Entry 8K6K (electron microscopy, 2.40 A resolution); this record covers chains A and B of the 3 polymer chains in the assembly.

== Chain A ==
Name: Fructose dehydrogenase (N1146A) large subunit
From: Gluconobacter japonicus
Notes: EC 1.1.99.11; engineered mutation(s): N1146A
Sequence (544 residues; each row starts with the number of its first residue):
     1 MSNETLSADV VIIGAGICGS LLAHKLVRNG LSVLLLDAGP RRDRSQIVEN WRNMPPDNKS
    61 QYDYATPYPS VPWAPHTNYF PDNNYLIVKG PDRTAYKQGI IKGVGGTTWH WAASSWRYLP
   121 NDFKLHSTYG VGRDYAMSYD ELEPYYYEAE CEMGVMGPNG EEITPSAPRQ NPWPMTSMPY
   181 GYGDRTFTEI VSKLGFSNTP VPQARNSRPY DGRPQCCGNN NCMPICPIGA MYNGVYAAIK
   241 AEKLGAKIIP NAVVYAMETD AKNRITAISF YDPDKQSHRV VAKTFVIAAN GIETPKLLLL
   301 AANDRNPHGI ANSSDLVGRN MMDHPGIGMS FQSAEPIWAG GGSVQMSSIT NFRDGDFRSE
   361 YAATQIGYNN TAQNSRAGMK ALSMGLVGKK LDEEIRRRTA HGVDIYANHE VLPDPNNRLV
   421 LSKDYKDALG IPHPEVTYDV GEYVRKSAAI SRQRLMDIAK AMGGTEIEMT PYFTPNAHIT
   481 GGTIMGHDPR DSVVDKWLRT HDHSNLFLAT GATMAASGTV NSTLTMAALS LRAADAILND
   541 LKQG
Disordered / not traced: 1-3, 543-544

== Chain B ==
Name: Fructose dehydrogenase small subunit
From: Gluconobacter japonicus
UniProtKB: M1VB40 (FDHS_GLUJA); numbering as in UniProt (aligned over 1-183)
Sequence (183 residues; row label = number of the first residue in the row):
     1 MEKIADSGPV QIFLSRRKLL AFSGASLTVA AIGAPSKGST QDVVASNRDS ISDFMQLSAF
    61 ATGHKNLDLN IGSALLLAFE AQKHDFSTQI KALREHITKN NYQDVEALDA AMKDDPLHPT
   121 LIQIIRAWYS GVIEDETNAK VYAFEKALMY QPSRDVVVIP TYAHNGPNYW VSEPASVDVM
   181 PAF
Disordered / not traced: 1-47

== Interface between chain A and chain B ==
Residue-residue contacts (103):
  Val48(A) - Thr161(B)
  Trp51(A) - Phe144(B)  hydrophobic
  Trp51(A) - Pro160(B)  hydrophobic
  Trp51(A) - Thr161(B)
  Arg52(A) - Phe144(B)
  Arg52(A) - Thr161(B)  hydrogen bond
  Arg52(A) - Tyr162(B)
  Asn53(A) - Val141(B)  hydrogen bond (side chain-backbone)
  Met54(A) - Val141(B)
  Pro55(A) - Glu136(B)
  Pro55(A) - Thr137(B)
  Pro55(A) - Ala139(B)
  Pro55(A) - Val141(B)  hydrophobic
  Pro56(A) - Ser130(B)
  Pro56(A) - Val132(B)
  Pro56(A) - Met149(B)  hydrophobic
  Asn58(A) - Thr137(B)
  Lys59(A) - Phe144(B)
  Lys59(A) - Tyr150(B)
  Pro81(A) - Thr137(B)
  Met178(A) - Trp170(B)  hydrophobic
  Pro179(A) - Asn168(B)
  Pro179(A) - Trp170(B)  hydrogen bond (backbone-side chain)
  Pro179(A) - Val171(B)  hydrophobic
  Tyr180(A) - Trp170(B)
  Gly181(A) - Trp170(B)
  Tyr182(A) - Glu173(B)
  Tyr182(A) - Pro174(B)
  Arg185(A) - Trp170(B)  hydrogen bond (side chain-backbone)
  Arg185(A) - Val171(B)
  Arg185(A) - Ser172(B)
  Arg185(A) - Glu173(B)  salt bridge
  Gln215(A) - Pro167(B)
  Gln215(A) - Asn168(B)
  Cys216(A) - Pro167(B)
  Cys216(A) - Trp170(B)
  Cys217(A) - Ala163(B)  hydrophobic
  Cys217(A) - Gly166(B)
  Cys217(A) - Pro167(B)  hydrophobic
  Cys217(A) - Tyr169(B)
  Cys217(A) - Trp170(B)
  Gly218(A) - Val158(B)
  Gly218(A) - Tyr169(B)
  Gly218(A) - Trp170(B)
  Asn219(A) - Pro160(B)
  Asn219(A) - Thr161(B)
  Asn219(A) - Tyr162(B)
  Asn219(A) - Ala163(B)  hydrogen bond (side chain-backbone)
  Asn220(A) - Val158(B)
  Asn221(A) - Pro160(B)
  Asn221(A) - Thr161(B)
  Pro227(A) - Thr161(B)
  Pro336(A) - Val177(B)  hydrophobic
  Trp338(A) - Val156(B)  hydrophobic
  Trp338(A) - Val157(B)  hydrophobic
  Trp338(A) - Pro174(B)
  Trp338(A) - Ala175(B)
  Trp338(A) - Val177(B)  hydrophobic
  Ala339(A) - Val157(B)
  Gly340(A) - Val158(B)
  Gly340(A) - Tyr169(B)
  Gly341(A) - Trp170(B)
  Gly342(A) - Trp170(B)
  Ala372(A) - Val157(B)  hydrophobic
  Ala372(A) - Val158(B)
  Asn374(A) - Tyr150(B)
  Asn374(A) - Val157(B)
  Asn374(A) - Val158(B)  hydrogen bond (side chain-backbone)
  Ser375(A) - Met149(B)
  Ser375(A) - Tyr150(B)  hydrogen bond
  Gly378(A) - Met149(B)
  Met379(A) - Ser130(B)
  Leu382(A) - Arg126(B)
  Leu382(A) - Tyr129(B)  hydrophobic
  Leu382(A) - Ser130(B)
  Val387(A) - Val105(B)  hydrophobic
  Val387(A) - Glu106(B)
  Val387(A) - Asp109(B)
  Val387(A) - Ile125(B)  hydrophobic
  Gly388(A) - Val105(B)
  Gly388(A) - Glu106(B)
  Lys389(A) - Glu106(B)  hydrogen bond (backbone-side chain)
  Leu391(A) - Ile125(B)  hydrophobic
  Leu391(A) - Tyr129(B)
  Asp392(A) - His64(B)  salt bridge
  Asp392(A) - Tyr129(B)  hydrogen bond
  Asp392(A) - Pro152(B)
  Asp392(A) - Met180(B)
  Glu393(A) - Met180(B)
  Ile395(A) - Tyr129(B)  hydrophobic
  Ile395(A) - Met149(B)
  Ile395(A) - Pro152(B)  hydrophobic
  Arg396(A) - Pro152(B)  hydrogen bond (side chain-backbone)
  Arg396(A) - Ser153(B)
  Arg396(A) - Asp155(B)  salt bridge
  Arg396(A) - Ser176(B)  hydrogen bond (side chain-backbone)
  Arg396(A) - Val177(B)  hydrogen bond (side chain-backbone)
  Arg396(A) - Val179(B)  hydrogen bond (side chain-backbone)
  Arg396(A) - Met180(B)
  Arg396(A) - Pro181(B)
  Thr399(A) - Ser153(B)
  Thr399(A) - Val157(B)
  Ala400(A) - Val177(B)  hydrophobic
Interface residues without a listed pair, chain A (53 interface residues in all): Thr66, Phe80, Met346, Ser383, Lys390, Arg397, His401
Interface residues without a listed pair, chain B (43 interface residues in all): Ile159, Phe183

== Overview ==
The interface between chain A and chain B involves 53 residues on one side and 43 on the other; the contacts
include 13 hydrogen bonds and 3 salt bridges. Polar contacts include Arg185(A)-Glu173(B), Asp392(A)-His64(B)
and Arg396(A)-Asp155(B).
Here chain A is Fructose dehydrogenase (N1146A) large subunit and chain B is Fructose dehydrogenase small
subunit, both from Gluconobacter japonicus. Entry 8K6K (Cryo-EM Structure of Membrane-bound Fructose
Dehydrogenase from Gluconobacter japonicus variant-N1146A) was determined by electron microscopy (same
publication as 8K6J, 8XCM and 8XCN).
